PDB entry 7AMS | X-ray diffraction, 2.42 A resolution | chains H and L of the 4 polymer chains in the assembly

[Chain H]
Molecule: Human Jovi-1 Fab, KFN mutant, heavy chain
Organism: Homo sapiens
Notes: antibody fragment or engineered binder
Sequence (225 residues; row label = number of the first residue in the row):
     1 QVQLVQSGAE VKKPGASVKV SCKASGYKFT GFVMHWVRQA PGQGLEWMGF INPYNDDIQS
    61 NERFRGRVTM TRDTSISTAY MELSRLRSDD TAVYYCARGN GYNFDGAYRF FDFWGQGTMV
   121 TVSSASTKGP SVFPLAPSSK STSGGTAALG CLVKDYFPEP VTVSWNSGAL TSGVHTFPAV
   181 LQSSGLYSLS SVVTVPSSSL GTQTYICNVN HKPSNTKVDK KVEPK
Not modelled in the structure: 138-144
Disulfide bonds: Cys22-Cys96, Cys151-Cys207
Metal / ion sites: Zn2+: Glu62 (shared with 1 residue of chain A; 1 residue of chain B)

[Chain L]
Molecule: Human Jovi-1 Fab, KFN mutant, light chain
Organism: Homo sapiens
Notes: antibody fragment or engineered binder
Sequence (219 residues; numbered 1 to 219; the number before each row is that of its first residue):
     1 DIVMTQSPLS LPVTPGEPAS ISCRSSQRLV HSNGNTYLHW YLQKPGQSPR LLIYRVSNRF
    61 PGVPDRFSGS GSGTDFTLKI SRVEAEDVGV YYCSQSTHVP YTFGQGTKLE IKRTVAAPSV
   121 FIFPPSDEQL KSGTASVVCL LNNFYPREAK VQWKVDNALQ SGNSQESVTE QDSKDSTYSL
   181 SSTLTLSKAD YEKHKVYACE VTHQGLSSPV TKSFNRGEC
Not modelled in the structure: 218-219
Disulfide bonds: Cys23-Cys93, Cys139-Cys199
Metal / ion sites: Zn2+: Asp65, Asp190, His194

[Interface between chain H and chain L]
Contacting residue pairs - 75 pairs, chain H then chain L:
  His35(H) with Tyr101(L)
  Gln39(H) with Gln43(L), hydrogen bond; Tyr92(L), hydrogen bond
  Gln43(H) with Tyr92(L)
  Gly44(H) with Tyr92(L)
  Leu45(H) with Pro49(L), hydrophobic; Tyr92(L), hydrophobic; Phe103(L)
  Trp47(H) with Pro100(L), hydrophobic; Tyr101(L)
  Phe50(H) with Tyr101(L)
  Gln59(H) with Val99(L)
  Ser60(H) with Val99(L)
  Asn61(H) with Pro100(L)
  Tyr95(H) with Gln43(L); Gln47(L); Ser48(L)
  Asn100(H) with Phe60(L)
  Gly106(H) with Tyr37(L)
  Tyr108(H) with Tyr101(L)
  Arg109(H) with His31(L); Asn33(L); Tyr37(L), hydrogen bond; His39(L); Ser96(L), hydrogen bond (backbone-side chain); Tyr101(L)
  Phe110(H) with His39(L); Tyr41(L); Leu51(L), hydrophobic; Tyr54(L), hydrophobic
  Phe111(H) with Tyr41(L), hydrogen bond (backbone-side chain); Leu51(L); Tyr101(L), hydrophobic
  Asp112(H) with Phe60(L)
  Trp114(H) with Tyr41(L), hydrophobic; Ser48(L); Pro49(L), hydrogen bond (side chain-backbone)
  Gly115(H) with Ser48(L), hydrogen bond (backbone-side chain)
  Val132(H) with Glu128(L)
  Phe133(H) with Ser126(L); Glu128(L); Gln129(L)
  Pro134(H) with Ser126(L); Glu128(L)
  Leu135(H) with Phe123(L); Val138(L), hydrophobic
  Ala136(H) with Phe123(L)
  Ala148(H) with Phe121(L), hydrophobic; Phe123(L); Leu140(L), hydrophobic
  Leu152(H) with Ser136(L)
  Lys154(H) with Gln129(L); Ser136(L)
  His175(H) with Asn142(L), hydrogen bond; Asn143(L), hydrogen bond; Ser179(L), hydrogen bond
  Thr176(H) with Thr169(L)
  Phe177(H) with Leu140(L), hydrophobic; Ser167(L); Thr169(L); Ser179(L); Leu180(L); Ser181(L)
  Pro178(H) with Ser167(L), hydrogen bond (backbone-side chain); Val168(L)
  Val180(H) with Gln165(L); Glu166(L); Ser167(L)
  Leu181(H) with Gln165(L), hydrogen bond (backbone-side chain)
  Gln182(H) with Gln165(L)
  Ser190(H) with Ser181(L), hydrogen bond
  Val192(H) with Leu140(L), hydrophobic
  Thr194(H) with Asn142(L)
  Lys220(H) with Glu128(L), salt bridge
  Lys225(H) with Arg216(L)
Other interface residues (no listed pair), chain H (46 interface residues in all): Val37, Glu46, Arg65, Gln116, Thr146, Leu149
Other interface residues (no listed pair), chain L (39 interface residues in all): Arg55, Thr134

[Overview]
46 residues of chain H and 39 residues of chain L are in contact, with 13 hydrogen bonds and 1 salt bridge.
Polar contacts include Lys220(H)-Glu128(L), Gln39(H)-Gln43(L) and Gln39(H)-Tyr92(L). The Zn2+ site is built by
Asp65(L), Asp190(L) and His194(L).
Chain H is Human Jovi-1 Fab, KFN mutant, heavy chain and chain L is Human Jovi-1 Fab, KFN mutant, light chain,
both from Homo sapiens; the structure, Crystal structure of the complex of the KFN mutant of HuJovi-1 Fab with
human TRBC2, was determined by X-ray diffraction together with 7AMP, 7AMQ and 7AMR from the same study.
